Entry 8YVB (X-ray diffraction, 1.90 A resolution); this record covers chains A and C of the 3 polymer chains in the assembly.

Chain A:
Protein: C2H2-type domain-containing protein
From: Caenorhabditis elegans
UniProt: B2MZC6 (B2MZC6_CAEEL); residue numbers follow UniProt; this construct covers 437-560
Chain sequence (128 residues; row label = number of the first residue in the row):
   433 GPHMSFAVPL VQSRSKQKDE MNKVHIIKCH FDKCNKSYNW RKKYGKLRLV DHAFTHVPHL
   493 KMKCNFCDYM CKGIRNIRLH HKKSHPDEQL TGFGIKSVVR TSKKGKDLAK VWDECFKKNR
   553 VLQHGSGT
Disordered / not traced: 433-453, 559-560
Construct notes: expression tag (433-436)
Ion coordination: Zn2+ site 1: Cys-461, Cys-466, His-484, His-488; Zn2+ site 2: Cys-496, Cys-499, His-512, His-517
Reported in the primary citation:
  - binding site for the 11-nt DNA strand: Lys-475, Tyr-476, Arg-480, Arg-507, Leu-511
  - binding site for the 10-nt DNA strand (chain C): Lys-475, Tyr-476, Arg-510

Chain C:
Molecule: 10-nt DNA strand
Sequence (10 nucleotides; numbered 2 to 11; the number before each row is that of its first residue):
     2 AGCAGACCAA

Interface between chain A and chain C:
Contacting residue pairs (20):
  Lys-474(A) / DG3(C)  sugar contact
  Lys-475(A) / DG3(C)  hydrogen bond to the base
  Lys-475(A) / DC4(C)  hydrogen bond to the base
  Lys-475(A) / DA5(C)  base contact
  Tyr-476(A) / DC4(C)  base contact
  Tyr-476(A) / DA5(C)  hydrogen bond to the base
  Gly-477(A) / DG3(C)  phosphate contact
  Gly-477(A) / DC4(C)  phosphate contact
  Lys-478(A) / DC4(C)  hydrogen bond to the phosphate
  Arg-480(A) / DA7(C)  base contact
  Arg-507(A) / DC8(C)  base contact
  Arg-510(A) / DA5(C)  salt bridge to the phosphate
  Lys-514(A) / DA7(C)  salt bridge to the phosphate
  Thr-523(A) / DG6(C)  phosphate contact
  Gly-526(A) / DA5(C)  phosphate contact
  Ile-527(A) / DC4(C)  phosphate contact
  Ile-527(A) / DA5(C)  hydrogen bond to the phosphate
  Lys-528(A) / DC4(C)  salt bridge to the phosphate
  His-556(A) / DA2(C)  hydrogen bond to the phosphate
  His-556(A) / DG3(C)  salt bridge to the phosphate
Other interface residues (no listed pair), chain A (15 interface residues in all): Leu-479

Summary:
The interface between chain A and chain C involves 15 residues on one side and 7 on the other; the contacts
include 6 hydrogen bonds and 4 salt bridges. Among the polar pairs are Lys-475(A)/DG3(C), Lys-475(A)/DC4(C)
and Tyr-476(A)/DA5(C). From the paper: a binding site for the 11-nt DNA strand at Lys-475(A), Tyr-476(A) and
Arg-480(A) among others; a binding site for the 10-nt DNA strand (chain C) at Lys-475(A), Tyr-476(A) and
Arg-510(A).
Chain A is C2H2-type domain-containing protein (Caenorhabditis elegans) and chain C is a 10-nt DNA strand; the
structure, Crystal structure of Caenorhabditis elegans ZIM-1 ZF1-2-CTD domain in complex with Chromosome
II/III pairing center, was determined by X-ray diffraction together with 8YV9 and 8YVA from the same study.
